7V2O - chains A and K of the 22 polymer chains in the assembly; structure by electron microscopy, 3.50 A resolution.

== Chain A ==
Molecule: 16s ribosomal RNA
From: Thermus thermophilus HB8
Sequence (1522 nucleotides; numbered 1 to 1522; the number before each row is that of its first residue):
     1 UUUGUUGGAGAGUUUGAUCCUGGCUCAGGGUGAACGCUGGCGGCGUGCCU
    51 AAGACAUGCAAGUCGUGCGGGCCGCGGGGUUUUACUCCGUGGUCAGCGGC
   101 GGACGGGUGAGUAACGCGUGGGUGACCUACCCGGAAGAGGGGGACAACCC
   151 GGGGAAACUCGGGCUAAUCCCCCAUGUGGACCCGCCCCUUGGGGUGUGUC
   201 CAAAGGGCUUUGCCCGCUUCCGGAUGGGCCCGCGUCCCAUCAGCUAGUUG
   251 GUGGGGUAAUGGCCCACCAAGGCGACGACGGGUAGCCGGUCUGAGAGGAU
   301 GGCCGGCCACAGGGGCACUGAGACACGGGCCCCACUCCUACGGGAGGCAG
   351 CAGUUAGGAAUCUUCCGCAAUGGGCGCAAGCCUGACGGAGCGACGCCGCU
   401 UGGAGGAAGAAGCCCUUCGGGGUGUAAACUCCUGAACCCGGGACGAAACC
   451 CCCGACGAGGGGACUGACGGUACCGGGGUAAUAGCGCCGGCCAACUCCGU
   501 GCCAGCAGCCGCGGUAAUACGGAGGGCGCGAGCGUUACCCGGAUUCACUG
   551 GGCGUAAAGGGCGUGUAGGCGGCCUGGGGCGUCCCAUGUGAAAGACCACG
   601 GCUCAACCGUGGGGGAGCGUGGGAUACGCUCAGGCUAGACGGUGGGAGAG
   651 GGUGGUGGAAUUCCCGGAGUAGCGGUGAAAUGCGCAGAUACCGGGAGGAA
   701 CGCCGAUGGCGAAGGCAGCCACCUGGUCCACCCGUGACGCUGAGGCGCGA
   751 AAGCGUGGGGAGCAAACCGGAUUAGAUACCCGGGUAGUCCACGCCCUAAA
   801 CGAUGCGCGCUAGGUCUCUGGGUCUCCUGGGGGCCGAAGCUAACGCGUUA
   851 AGCGCGCCGCCUGGGGAGUACGGCCGCAAGGCUGAAACUCAAAGGAAUUG
   901 ACGGGGGCCCGCACAAGCGGUGGAGCAUGUGGUUUAAUUCGAAGCAACGC
   951 GAAGAACCUUACCAGGCCUUGACAUGCUAGGGAACCCGGGUGAAAGCCUG
  1001 GGGUGCCCCGCGAGGGGAGCCCUAGCACAGGUGCUGCAUGGCCGUCGUCA
  1051 GCUCGUGCCGUGAGGUGUUGGGUUAAGUCCCGCAACGAGCGCAACCCCCG
  1101 CCGUUAGUUGCCAGCGGUUCGGCCGGGCACUCUAACGGGACUGCCCGCGA
  1151 AAGCGGGAGGAAGGAGGGGACGACGUCUGGUCAGCAUGGCCCUUACGGCC
  1201 UGGGCGACACACGUGCUACAAUGCCCACUACAAAGCGAUGCCACCCGGCA
  1251 ACGGGGAGCUAAUCGCAAAAAGGUGGGCCCAGUUCGGAUUGGGGUCUGCA
  1301 ACCCGACCCCAUGAAGCCGGAAUCGCUAGUAAUCGCGGAUCAGCCAUGCC
  1351 GCGGUGAAUACGUUCCCGGGCCUUGUACACACCGCCCGUCACGCCAUGGG
  1401 AGCGGGCUCUACCCGAAGUCGCCGGGAGCCUACGGGCAGGCGCCGAGGGU
  1451 AGGGCCCGUGACUGGGGCGAAGUCGUAACAAGGUAGCUGUACCGGAAGGU
  1501 GCGGCUGGAUCACCUCCUUUCU
Not modelled in the structure: 1-4, 775-778, 1381-1386, 1477-1484, 1510-1522
Reported in the primary citation:
  - mutagenesis - A901G: decreased catalytic activity

== Chain K ==
Molecule: 30S ribosomal protein S11
From: Thermus thermophilus HB8
UniProtKB: P80376 (RS11_THET8); numbering as in UniProt (aligned over 1-129)
Chain sequence (129 residues; each row starts with the number of its first residue):
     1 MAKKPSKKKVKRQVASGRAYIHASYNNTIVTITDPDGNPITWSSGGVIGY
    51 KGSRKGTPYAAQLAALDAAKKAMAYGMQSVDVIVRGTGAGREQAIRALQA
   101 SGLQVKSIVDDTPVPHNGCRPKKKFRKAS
Not modelled in the structure: 1-10

== Interface between chain A and chain K ==
Residue-residue contacts (63; chain A residue first):
  G658(A) - His116(K)  base contact
  A659(A) - Val114(K)  hydrogen bond to the sugar
  A659(A) - His116(K)  hydrogen bond to the base
  A659(A) - Gly118(K)  base contact
  A660(A) - Pro115(K)  sugar contact
  U661(A) - Cys119(K)  sugar contact
  G667(A) - Asn38(K)  sugar contact
  G667(A) - Pro39(K)  base contact
  A668(A) - Arg12(K)  hydrogen bond to the phosphate
  A668(A) - Asn38(K)  hydrogen bond to the sugar
  A668(A) - Pro39(K)  hydrogen bond to the sugar
  G669(A) - Pro39(K)  sugar contact
  G669(A) - Ile40(K)  sugar contact
  G669(A) - Trp42(K)  hydrogen bond to the sugar
  U670(A) - Ile40(K)  phosphate contact
  U670(A) - Trp42(K)  base contact
  U670(A) - Tyr75(K)  phosphate contact
  G672(A) - Ser44(K)  phosphate contact
  G672(A) - Gly46(K)  sugar contact
  G672(A) - Val47(K)  phosphate contact
  C673(A) - Asn27(K)  hydrogen bond to the phosphate
  C673(A) - Ser44(K)  hydrogen bond to the phosphate
  C673(A) - Gly46(K)  hydrogen bond to the phosphate
  C673(A) - Lys55(K)  salt bridge to the phosphate
  G674(A) - Asn27(K)  hydrogen bond to the phosphate
  G675(A) - Asn26(K)  hydrogen bond to the phosphate
  G675(A) - Gly52(K)  base contact
  G675(A) - Lys55(K)  base contact
  U676(A) - Asn26(K)  hydrogen bond to the phosphate
  U676(A) - Gly52(K)  base contact
  U676(A) - Ser53(K)  hydrogen bond to the base
  A678(A) - Ser53(K)  phosphate contact
  A679(A) - Gly52(K)  phosphate contact
  A679(A) - Ser53(K)  hydrogen bond to the phosphate
  A688(A) - Trp42(K)  base contact
  A690(A) - His22(K)  sugar contact
  A690(A) - Thr31(K)  hydrogen bond to the sugar
  C691(A) - Tyr20(K)  sugar contact
  C691(A) - Gly37(K)  sugar contact
  C691(A) - Arg85(K)  salt bridge to the phosphate
  C692(A) - Tyr20(K)  sugar contact
  C692(A) - Gly37(K)  sugar contact
  C692(A) - Arg85(K)  salt bridge to the phosphate
  G698(A) - Cys119(K)  hydrogen bond to the base
  A700(A) - Asn117(K)  hydrogen bond to the sugar
  A700(A) - Gly118(K)  sugar contact
  C701(A) - Asn117(K)  sugar contact
  G702(A) - Pro115(K)  sugar contact
  G702(A) - His116(K)  stacking on the base
  G702(A) - Asn117(K)  phosphate contact
  A761(A) - Cys119(K)  base contact
  G762(A) - Cys119(K)  sugar contact
  G762(A) - Arg120(K)  hydrogen bond to the sugar
  C763(A) - Arg120(K)  sugar contact
  C763(A) - Pro121(K)  sugar contact
  C763(A) - Lys122(K)  phosphate contact
  A764(A) - Lys122(K)  salt bridge to the phosphate
  A764(A) - Lys123(K)  phosphate contact
  C780(A) - Lys123(K)  salt bridge to the phosphate
  G782(A) - Lys122(K)  salt bridge to the phosphate
  G1501(A) - Lys123(K)  phosphate contact
  C1502(A) - Arg120(K)  salt bridge to the phosphate
  G1503(A) - Arg120(K)  salt bridge to the phosphate
Other interface residues (no listed pair), chain A (35 interface residues in all): A671, A699, C781
Other interface residues (no listed pair), chain K (36 interface residues in all): Ile29, Asp36, Gly45, Lys51, Pro113, Lys124, Arg126

== Summary ==
35 residues of chain A and 36 residues of chain K are in contact, with 18 hydrogen bonds, 8 salt bridges and 1
aromatic stacking contact. Polar pairs include A659(A)-His116(K), U676(A)-Ser53(K) and G698(A)-Cys119(K). The
paper reports that A901G of chain A reduces catalytic activity.
Here chain A is 16s ribosomal RNA and chain K is 30S ribosomal protein S11, both from Thermus thermophilus
HB8. Entry 7V2O (T.thermophilus 30S ribosome with KsgA, class K4) was determined by electron microscopy,
deposited together with 7V2L, 7V2M, 7V2N, 7V2P and 7V2Q.
